9EY9 - chains T and U of the 28 polymer chains in the assembly; structure by X-ray diffraction, 3.10 A resolution.

Chain T:
Name: Probable proteasome subunit alpha type-7
Source organism: Saccharomyces cerevisiae
UniProtKB: P21242 (PSA7_YEAST); residues -3 to 284 here correspond to UniProt positions 1-288 (UniProt number = residue number + 4)
Amino-acid sequence (288 residues; row label = number of the first residue in the row; numbers below 1 keep their minus sign (Met-3 is residue -3)):
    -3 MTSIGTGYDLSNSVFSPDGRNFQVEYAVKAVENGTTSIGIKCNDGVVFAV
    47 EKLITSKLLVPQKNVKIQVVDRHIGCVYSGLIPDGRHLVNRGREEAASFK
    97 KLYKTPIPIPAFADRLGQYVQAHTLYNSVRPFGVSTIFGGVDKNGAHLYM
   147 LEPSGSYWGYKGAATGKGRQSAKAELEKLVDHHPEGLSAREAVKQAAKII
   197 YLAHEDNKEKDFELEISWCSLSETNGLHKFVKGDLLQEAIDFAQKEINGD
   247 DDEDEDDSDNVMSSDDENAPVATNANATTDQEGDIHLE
Unresolved in the structure: -3 to 1, 245-284

Chain U:
Name: Proteasome subunit alpha type-1
Source organism: Saccharomyces cerevisiae
UniProtKB: P21243 (PSA1_YEAST); residues -8 to 243 here correspond to UniProt positions 1-252 (UniProt number = residue number + 9)
Amino-acid sequence (252 residues; numbered -8 to 243; the number before each row is that of its first residue; numbers below 1 keep their minus sign (Met-8 is residue -8)):
    -8 MSGAAAASAAGYDRHITIFSPEGRLYQVEYAFKATNQTNINSLAVRGKDC
    42 TVVISQKKVPDKLLDPTTVSYIFCISRTIGMVVNGPIPDARNAALRAKAE
    92 AAEFRYKYGYDMPCDVLAKRMANLSQIYTQRAYMRPLGVILTFVSVDEEL
   142 GPSIYKTDPAGYYVGYKATATGPKQQEITTNLENHFKKSKIDHINEESWE
   192 KVVEFAITHMIDALGTEFSKNDLEVGVATKDKFFTLSAENIEERLVAIAE
   242 QD
Unresolved in the structure: -8 to 1, 243

Interface between chain T and chain U:
Residue-residue contacts (62; chain T residue first):
  Thr2(T) with His6(U)
  Gly3(T) with His6(U)
  Tyr4(T) with Arg5(U); His6(U); Tyr21(U), hydrogen bond
  Ser9(T) with Arg126(U)
  Val10(T) with His6(U); Gln18(U)
  Phe11(T) with Gln18(U), hydrogen bond (backbone-side chain); Tyr21(U); Ala22(U), hydrophobic; Ala25(U), hydrophobic; Arg126(U); Pro127(U); Gly129(U)
  Ser12(T) with Tyr21(U)
  Pro13(T) with Tyr21(U), hydrophobic; Lys24(U), hydrogen bond (backbone-side chain)
  Asp14(T) with Lys24(U)
  Gly15(T) with Tyr21(U); Ala25(U)
  Lys37(T) with Asp56(U), salt bridge
  Asp110(T) with Arg82(U)
  Gln114(T) with Arg82(U), hydrogen bond (side chain-backbone); Asn83(U); Leu86(U)
  Gln117(T) with Pro79(U); Asp80(U); Asn83(U), hydrogen bond; Arg126(U)
  Thr120(T) with Arg126(U), hydrogen bond (backbone-side chain)
  Leu121(T) with Asn83(U); Tyr124(U); Arg126(U); Leu128(U), hydrophobic
  Tyr122(T) with Tyr124(U); Met125(U), hydrophobic
  Ser150(T) with Pro79(U)
  Gly151(T) with Pro79(U)
  Ser152(T) with Ile78(U); Pro79(U)
  Tyr153(T) with Arg82(U), hydrogen bond (backbone-side chain)
  Trp154(T) with Leu55(U), hydrophobic; Thr59(U); Val60(U), hydrophobic; Ser61(U); Tyr62(U); Ile78(U), hydrophobic; Arg82(U)
  Gly155(T) with Leu55(U); Asp56(U), hydrogen bond (backbone-backbone); Thr59(U), hydrogen bond (backbone-side chain)
  Tyr156(T) with Leu54(U); Leu55(U); Asp56(U)
  Lys157(T) with Leu54(U), hydrogen bond (backbone-backbone)
  Gly158(T) with Leu54(U)
  Lys169(T) with Leu54(U)
  Leu172(T) with Leu54(U), hydrophobic
  Glu173(T) with Lys53(U), salt bridge; Leu54(U)
  Asp177(T) with Lys53(U), salt bridge
Other interface residues (no listed pair), chain T (32 interface residues in all): Tyr145, Val176
Other interface residues (no listed pair), chain U (29 interface residues in all): Asp52, Pro57

In short:
32 residues of chain T face 29 of chain U across their interface; the contacts include 10 hydrogen bonds and 3
salt bridges. Among the polar pairs are Lys37(T)-Asp56(U), Glu173(T)-Lys53(U) and Asp177(T)-Lys53(U).
Chain T is Probable proteasome subunit alpha type-7 and chain U is Proteasome subunit alpha type-1, both from
Saccharomyces cerevisiae; the structure, Yeast 20S proteasome in complex with a sybactin derivative (PheSyr),
was determined by X-ray diffraction.
